Entry 6ZHE (electron microscopy, 7.24 A resolution (low resolution: residue-level contacts below are approximate; hydrogen-bond / salt-bridge calls are withheld)); this record covers chains G and H of the 10 polymer chains in the assembly.

# Chain G
Protein: X-ray repair cross-complementing protein 6
Source organism: Homo sapiens
Notes: EC 3.6.4.-, 4.2.99.-
UniProtKB: P12956 (XRCC6_HUMAN); residue numbers follow UniProt; this construct covers 1-609
Amino-acid sequence (609 residues; row label = number of the first residue in the row):
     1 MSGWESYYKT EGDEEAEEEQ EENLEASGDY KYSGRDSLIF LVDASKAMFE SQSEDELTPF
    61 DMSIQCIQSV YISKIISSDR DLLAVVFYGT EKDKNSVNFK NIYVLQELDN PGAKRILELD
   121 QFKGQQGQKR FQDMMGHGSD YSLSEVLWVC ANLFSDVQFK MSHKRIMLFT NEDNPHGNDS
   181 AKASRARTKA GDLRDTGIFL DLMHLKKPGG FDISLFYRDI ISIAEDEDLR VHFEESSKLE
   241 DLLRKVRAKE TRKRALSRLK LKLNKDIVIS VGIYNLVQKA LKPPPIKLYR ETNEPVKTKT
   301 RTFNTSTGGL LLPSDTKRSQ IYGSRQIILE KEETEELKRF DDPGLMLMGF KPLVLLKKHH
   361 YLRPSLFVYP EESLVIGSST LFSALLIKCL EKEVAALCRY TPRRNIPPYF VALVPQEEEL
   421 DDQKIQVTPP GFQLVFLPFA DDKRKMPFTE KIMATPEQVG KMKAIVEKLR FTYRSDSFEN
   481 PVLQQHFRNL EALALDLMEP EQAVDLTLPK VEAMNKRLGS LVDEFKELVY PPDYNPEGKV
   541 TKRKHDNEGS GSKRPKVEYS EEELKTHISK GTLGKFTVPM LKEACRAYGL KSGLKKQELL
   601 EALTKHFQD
Disordered / not traced: 1-31, 223-236, 535-609
Curated features (UniProtKB/Swiss-Prot):
  - region: V578 to E583 (Interaction with BAX)
  - active site: K31 (Schiff-base intermediate with DNA)
  - modified residue: S2 (N-acetylserine), S6 (Phosphoserine), S27 (Phosphoserine), K31 (N6-acetyllysine), S51 (Phosphoserine), S306 (Phosphoserine), K317 (N6-acetyllysine), K331 (N6-acetyllysine), K338 (N6-acetyllysine), T455 (Phosphothreonine), K461 (N6-acetyllysine), S477 (Phosphoserine), S520 (Phosphoserine), K539 (N6-acetyllysine), K542 (N6-acetyllysine), K544 (N6-acetyllysine), S550 (Phosphoserine), K553 (N6-acetyllysine), K556 (N6-acetyllysine), S560 (Phosphoserine) and 1 more in UniProt
  - cross-link (Glycyl lysine isopeptide (Lys-Gly)): K287 (interchain with G-Cter in SUMO2), K317 (interchain with G-Cter in SUMO2), K556 (interchain with G-Cter in SUMO2)
  - mutagenesis: K31 (K31A: Diminishes the ability to form a Schiff base. Abolishes adduct formation; when associated with A-160 and A-164), K160 (K160A: Abolishes adduct formation; when associated with A-31 and A-160), K164 (K164A: Abolishes adduct formation; when associated with A-31 and A-164), K539 (K539Q: Complete loss of suppression of BAX-induced apoptosis; K539R: No effect on suppression of BAX-induced apoptosis), K542 (K542Q: Complete loss of suppression of BAX-induced apoptosis; K542R: No effect on suppression of BAX-induced apoptosis), K544 (K544R: No effect on suppression of BAX-induced apoptosis), K553 (K553Q: Partial loss of suppression of BAX-induced apoptosis; K553R: No effect on suppression of BAX-induced apoptosis), K556 (K556R: No effect on suppression of BAX-induced apoptosis), K570 (K570R: Loss of methylation; loss of anti-apoptotic activity; no effect on XRCC5 stabilization)

# Chain H
Protein: X-ray repair cross-complementing protein 5
Source organism: Homo sapiens
Notes: EC 3.6.4.-
UniProtKB: P13010 (XRCC5_HUMAN); residue numbers follow UniProt; this construct covers 1-732
Amino-acid sequence (732 residues; each row starts with the number of its first residue):
     1 MVRSGNKAAV VLCMDVGFTM SNSIPGIESP FEQAKKVITM FVQRQVFAEN KDEIALVLFG
    61 TDGTDNPLSG GDQYQNITVH RHLMLPDFDL LEDIESKIQP GSQQADFLDA LIVSMDVIQH
   121 ETIGKKFEKR HIEIFTDLSS RFSKSQLDII IHSLKKCDIS LQFFLPFSLG KEDGSGDRGD
   181 GPFRLGGHGP SFPLKGITEQ QKEGLEIVKM VMISLEGEDG LDEIYSFSES LRKLCVFKKI
   241 ERHSIHWPCR LTIGSNLSIR IAAYKSILQE RVKKTWTVVD AKTLKKEDIQ KETVYCLNDD
   301 DETEVLKEDI IQGFRYGSDI VPFSKVDEEQ MKYKSEGKCF SVLGFCKSSQ VQRRFFMGNQ
   361 VLKVFAARDD EAAAVALSSL IHALDDLDMV AIVRYAYDKR ANPQVGVAFP HIKHNYECLV
   421 YVQLPFMEDL RQYMFSSLKN SKKYAPTEAQ LNAVDALIDS MSLAKKDEKT DTLEDLFPTT
   481 KIPNPRFQRL FQCLLHRALH PREPLPPIQQ HIWNMLNPPA EVTTKSQIPL SKIKTLFPLI
   541 EAKKKDQVTA QEIFQDNHED GPTAKKLKTE QGGAHFSVSS LAEGSVTSVG SVNPAENFRV
   601 LVKQKKASFE EASNQLINHI EQFLDTNETP YFMKSIDCIR AFREEAIKFS EEQRFNNFLK
   661 ALQEKVEIKQ LNHFWEIVVQ DGITLITKEE ASGSSVTAEE AKKFLAPKDK PSGDTAAVFE
   721 EGGDVDDLLD MI
Disordered / not traced: 1-5, 171-180, 576-592
Curated features (UniProtKB/Swiss-Prot):
  - region: L138 to L165 (Leucine-zipper)
  - motif: E720 to L728 (EEXXXDL motif)
  - modified residue: K144 (N6-acetyllysine), S255 (Phosphoserine), S258 (Phosphoserine), K265 (N6-acetyllysine), S318 (Phosphoserine), K332 (N6-acetyllysine), T535 (Phosphothreonine), S577 (Phosphoserine), S579 (Phosphoserine), S580 (Phosphoserine), K660 (N6-acetyllysine), K665 (N6-acetyllysine), T715 (Phosphothreonine)
  - cross-link (Glycyl lysine isopeptide (Lys-Gly)): K195 (interchain with G-Cter in SUMO2), K532 (interchain with G-Cter in SUMO2), K534 (interchain with G-Cter in SUMO2), K566 (interchain with G-Cter in SUMO2), K568 (interchain with G-Cter in SUMO2), K669 (interchain with G-Cter in SUMO2), K688 (interchain with G-Cter in SUMO2)
  - mutagenesis: E720 to E721 (Abolishes interaction with PRKDC and its recruitment to sites of DNA damage), D726 to D727 (Abolishes interaction with PRKDC and its recruitment to sites of DNA damage)

# Chain G / chain H interface
Pairs across the interface - 315 pairs, chain G then chain H:
  D79(G) with G317(H); S318(H)
  P111(G) with G317(H); S318(H)
  G112(G) with S318(H)
  I116(G) with Y316(H)
  K249(G) with M427(H); E428(H); L430(H)
  R252(G) with Y433(H)
  K253(G) with Y433(H)
  R254(G) with Y433(H)
  A255(G) with Y433(H)
  N264(G) with L530(H); K534(H)
  D266(G) with K534(H); E541(H)
  I267(G) with K534(H); L539(H); E541(H)
  V268(G) with E541(H)
  Y274(G) with M434(H)
  N275(G) with R431(H)
  L276(G) with D429(H); L430(H); R431(H)
  V277(G) with M357(H); D429(H); L430(H)
  Q278(G) with D429(H)
  K279(G) with G358(H); N359(H); Q423(H); D429(H)
  A280(G) with E428(H); D429(H)
  P283(G) with F314(H)
  P284(G) with G313(H); F314(H)
  P285(G) with Q312(H); G313(H); F314(H)
  I286(G) with I311(H); Q312(H); G313(H); I320(H)
  K287(G) with Y295(H); I310(H); I311(H); Q312(H)
  L288(G) with I310(H); I311(H); P322(H)
  Y289(G) with V305(H); D309(H)
  R290(G) with D309(H)
  N293(G) with P322(H)
  P295(G) with N298(H)
  V296(G) with Y295(H); C296(H); L297(H); N298(H); V305(H)
  K297(G) with V294(H); Y295(H); C296(H); N298(H)
  T298(G) with T293(H); V294(H); Y295(H)
  K299(G) with E292(H); T293(H); V294(H)
  T300(G) with K291(H)
  R301(G) with Q290(H); E292(H)
  T302(G) with I289(H); Q290(H); K291(H)
  F303(G) with D288(H); I289(H); Q290(H); E292(H)
  N304(G) with K282(H); D288(H)
  T305(G) with E287(H); D288(H)
  S306(G) with K282(H); D288(H)
  L311(G) with D280(H); I289(H)
  D315(G) with V279(H); D280(H); A281(H)
  T316(G) with V278(H)
  K317(G) with T277(H); V278(H); V279(H); D280(H); A281(H)
  R318(G) with W276(H); T277(H); V278(H)
  S319(G) with W276(H); T277(H); V279(H)
  Q320(G) with K274(H); T275(H); W276(H); T277(H)
  I321(G) with K274(H); K286(H)
  Y322(G) with F47(H); F88(H); K274(H); L494(H)
  R325(G) with R497(H); A498(H); P501(H)
  Q326(G) with V279(H); K286(H)
  I327(G) with L494(H); A498(H)
  I328(G) with V279(H)
  L329(G) with R497(H)
  L337(G) with C493(H)
  F340(G) with I512(H); W513(H); L516(H)
  M348(G) with M461(H)
  G349(G) with M461(H)
  F350(G) with L457(H); I458(H); M461(H); K465(H)
  K351(G) with L463(H); A464(H); D475(H)
  P352(G) with K465(H)
  V354(G) with L473(H)
  L356(G) with R353(H)
  K357(G) with H411(H); K413(H)
  K358(G) with R353(H); H411(H); V420(H)
  H359(G) with I267(H); V361(H); H411(H)
  H360(G) with I267(H); V361(H)
  Y361(G) with I267(H); G358(H); N359(H); Q360(H); V361(H)
  L362(G) with I267(H); Q269(H)
  R363(G) with Q269(H); N359(H)
  P364(G) with M357(H)
  L374(G) with A542(H); K543(H); K544(H)
  V375(G) with I540(H); A542(H)
  I376(G) with I540(H)
  S379(G) with Y444(H)
  T380(G) with Y444(H); Q450(H)
  L381(G) with F537(H); L539(H)
  S383(G) with Y444(H); A445(H); P446(H)
  A384(G) with Q450(H)
  L385(G) with V454(H)
  L386(G) with L438(H); K439(H)
  K388(G) with L451(H); V454(H); D455(H)
  K392(G) with V454(H); I458(H)
  V394(G) with I458(H); D459(H); K465(H)
  L397(G) with T479(H)
  P407(G) with R486(H)
  F410(G) with I482(H); L516(H)
  Q416(G) with R354(H)
  E417(G) with Q352(H); R354(H)
  E418(G) with S437(H)
  Q426(G) with F435(H); S437(H)
  T428(G) with R354(H)
  P429(G) with M434(H); F435(H); S436(H)
  P430(G) with S436(H); S437(H); K439(H)
  L437(G) with T479(H)
  P438(G) with T479(H); T480(H)
  F439(G) with T480(H); I482(H); N484(H)
  A440(G) with L234(H); K481(H); I482(H); P483(H)
  D441(G) with E270(H); N484(H); F487(H)
  D442(G) with S266(H); I267(H); L268(H); E270(H)
  K443(G) with S266(H); I267(H)
  R444(G) with K265(H); S266(H)
  K445(G) with E241(H)
  P447(G) with Y264(H); K363(H); F365(H)
  T449(G) with R368(H)
  E450(G) with N415(H); Y416(H)
  K451(G) with N415(H); Y416(H)
  M453(G) with H382(H); E417(H)
  A454(G) with V375(H); S378(H); H382(H)
  T455(G) with S379(H)
  Q458(G) with S379(H)
  V459(G) with S379(H); H382(H); A383(H); D386(H)
  M462(G) with I253(H); L380(H)
  K463(G) with D386(H); L387(H)
  V466(G) with F345(H); L387(H); M389(H)
  E467(G) with L387(H)
  R470(G) with F345(H); C346(H); K347(H)
  F471(G) with L343(H); G344(H); F345(H); C346(H)
  T472(G) with C346(H)
  Y473(G) with C346(H); Q350(H); V351(H); I392(H); L424(H)
  S475(G) with F355(H); P425(H); M427(H)
  D476(G) with M427(H)
  S477(G) with M427(H)
  F478(G) with V405(H); L424(H); P425(H); F426(H); M427(H)
  E479(G) with F426(H); M427(H); E428(H)
  N480(G) with N402(H)
  V482(G) with Y333(H); N402(H); P403(H)
  H486(G) with E328(H); K332(H)
  N489(G) with E328(H); M331(H)
  L490(G) with F323(H)
  E491(G) with Y316(H)
  L493(G) with F323(H)
  T507(G) with L343(H); V405(H)
  P509(G) with S341(H); L343(H); R394(H)
  V511(G) with S255(H)
  N515(G) with G254(H); S255(H)
  V522(G) with G254(H)
  D523(G) with N256(H)
  K526(G) with N256(H); L257(H)
  L528(G) with L257(H); A372(H); V375(H); A376(H)
  P531(G) with L257(H)
  P532(G) with R260(H); D370(H); A372(H)
  D533(G) with R250(H); S258(H); I259(H); R260(H)
  Y534(G) with R260(H)
Also at the interface, not in a pair above, chain G (163 interface residues in all): I75, A113, A248, E294, K338, M346, L355, F367, E391, Q433, M446, F448, K461, L469, A494, L508, K516, F525
Also at the interface, not in a pair above, chain H (175 interface residues in all): H243, R271, L284, K285, K334, V342, F356, A373, V390, F409, T447, L499, L505, I508, N517, P518

# In short
163 residues of chain G face 175 of chain H across their interface. From UniProt: active-site residue K31(G)
and 9 mutagenesis sites on chain G; 4 mutagenesis sites on chain H.
Here chain G is X-ray repair cross-complementing protein 6 and chain H is X-ray repair cross-complementing
protein 5, both from Homo sapiens. Entry 6ZHE (Cryo-EM structure of DNA-PK dimer) was determined by electron
microscopy together with 6ZH8 and 6ZHA from the same study.
